Entry 9JC2 (electron microscopy, 3.96 A resolution); this record covers chains E and Q of the 21 polymer chains in the assembly.

Chain E:
Name: ATP synthase epsilon chain
Source organism: Bacillus sp. PS3
UniProtKB: A0A0M5MQR7 (A0A0M5MQR7_BACP3); residue numbers follow UniProt; this construct covers 1-87
Chain sequence (87 residues; numbered 1 to 87; the number before each row is that of its first residue):
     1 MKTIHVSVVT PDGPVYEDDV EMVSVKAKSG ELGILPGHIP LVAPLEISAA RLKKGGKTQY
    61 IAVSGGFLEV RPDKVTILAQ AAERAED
Not modelled in the structure: 1-4, 54-60, 85-87

Chain Q:
Name: ATP synthase subunit c
Source organism: Bacillus sp. PS3
UniProtKB: P00845 (ATPL_BACP3); residue numbers follow UniProt; this construct covers 1-72
Chain sequence (72 residues; numbered 1 to 72; the number before each row is that of its first residue):
     1 MSLGVLAAAI AVGLGALGAG IGNGLIVSRT IEGIARQPEL RPVLQTTMFI GVALVEALPI
    61 IGVVFSFIYL GR
Not modelled in the structure: 1

How chain E and chain Q interact:
Pairs across the interface (5; chain E residue first):
  Leu-35(E) with Glu-39(Q)
  Gly-37(E) with Pro-38(Q)
  His-38(E) with Arg-36(Q)
  Ile-39(E) with Ala-35(Q); Arg-36(Q)

Summary:
The chain E/chain Q interface involves 4 residues from each chain.
Here chain E is ATP synthase epsilon chain and chain Q is ATP synthase subunit c, both from Bacillus sp. PS3.
Entry 9JC2 (Engineering of ATP synthase Fo) was determined by electron microscopy, deposited together with
9JC1.
